PDB entry 9DWL | electron microscopy, 3.90 A resolution | chains C and I of the 11 polymer chains in the assembly

# Chain C
Name: Histone H2A type 1
Organism: Homo sapiens
UniProtKB: P0C0S8 (H2A1_HUMAN); residues 1-129 here correspond to UniProt positions 2-130 (UniProt number = residue number + 1)
Amino-acid sequence (129 residues; each row starts with the number of its first residue):
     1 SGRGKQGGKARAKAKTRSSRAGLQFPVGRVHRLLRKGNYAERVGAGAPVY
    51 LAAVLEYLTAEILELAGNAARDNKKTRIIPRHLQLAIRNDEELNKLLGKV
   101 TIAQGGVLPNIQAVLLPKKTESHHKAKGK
Unresolved in the structure: 1-11, 119-129
Swiss-Prot annotation at these positions:
  - modified residue: Ser1 (N-acetylserine), Arg3 (Citrulline), Lys5 (N6-(2-hydroxyisobutyryl)lysine), Lys9 (N6-(2-hydroxyisobutyryl)lysine), Lys13 (N6-(beta-hydroxybutyryl)lysine), Lys36 (N6-(2-hydroxyisobutyryl)lysine), Lys74 (N6-(2-hydroxyisobutyryl)lysine), Lys75 (N6-(2-hydroxyisobutyryl)lysine), Lys95 (N6-(2-hydroxyisobutyryl)lysine), Lys99 (N6-glutaryllysine), Gln104 (N5-methylglutamine), Lys118 (N6-(2-hydroxyisobutyryl)lysine), Lys119 (N6-crotonyllysine), Thr120 (Phosphothreonine), Lys125 (N6-crotonyllysine)
  - cross-link (Glycyl lysine isopeptide (Lys-Gly)): Lys13 (interchain with G-Cter in ubiquitin), Lys15 (interchain with G-Cter in ubiquitin), Lys119 (interchain with G-Cter in ubiquitin)

# Chain I
Molecule: 601 I strand (damaged strand 1)
Sequence (127 nucleotides; row label = number of the first residue in the row):
     1 ATCGAGAATCCCGGTGCCGAGGCCGCTCAATTGGTCGTAGACAGCTCTAG
    51 CACCGCTTAAACGCACGTACGCGCTGTCCCCCGCGTTTTAACCGCCAAGG
   101 GGATTACTCCCTAGTCTCCAGGCACGT

# Interface between chain C and chain I
Pairs across the interface (12):
  Ala14(C) with DT31(I), phosphate contact; DT32(I), phosphate contact
  Lys15(C) with DT31(I), phosphate contact; DT32(I), hydrogen bond to the phosphate
  Thr16(C) with DT31(I), phosphate contact
  Arg17(C) with DT31(I), salt bridge to the phosphate
  Arg20(C) with DT32(I), salt bridge to the phosphate
  Arg29(C) with DA30(I), phosphate contact
  Arg32(C) with DA29(I), hydrogen bond to the phosphate; DA30(I), salt bridge to the phosphate
  Arg42(C) with DA39(I), sugar contact
  Arg77(C) with DA20(I), sugar contact
Also at the interface, not in a pair above, chain C (12 interface residues in all): Ala12, Lys13, Gly28
Also at the interface, not in a pair above, chain I (7 interface residues in all): DG33

# Summary
12 residues of chain C and 7 residues of chain I are in contact, with 2 hydrogen bonds and 3 salt bridges.
Polar contacts include Lys15(C)-DT32(I), Arg32(C)-DA29(I) and Arg17(C)-DT31(I).
Chain C is Histone H2A type 1 (Homo sapiens) and chain I is 601 I strand (damaged strand 1); the structure,
Nucleosome containing a 1-nt gap at SHL-5.5, was determined by electron microscopy.
